PDB entry 7ZHJ | electron microscopy, 3.53 A resolution | chains I and Q of the 33 polymer chains in the assembly

== Chain I ==
Protein: Minor tail protein
Source organism: Escherichia phage T5
Reference sequence: Q6QGE3 (TAIL1_BPT5); residues 1-298 here = UniProt positions 1-298
Amino-acid sequence (298 residues; row label = number of the first residue in the row):
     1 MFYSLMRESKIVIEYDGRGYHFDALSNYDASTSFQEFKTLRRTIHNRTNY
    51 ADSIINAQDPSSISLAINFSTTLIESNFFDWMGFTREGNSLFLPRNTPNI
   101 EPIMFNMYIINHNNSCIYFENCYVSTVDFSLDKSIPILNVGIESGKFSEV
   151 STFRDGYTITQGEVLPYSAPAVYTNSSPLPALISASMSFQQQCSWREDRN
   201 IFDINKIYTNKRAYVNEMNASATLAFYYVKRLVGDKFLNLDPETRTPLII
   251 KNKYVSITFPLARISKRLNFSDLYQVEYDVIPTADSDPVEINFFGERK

== Chain Q ==
Protein: L-shaped tail fiber protein p132
Source organism: Escherichia phage T5
Reference sequence: Q7Y5D9 (FIBL2_BPT5); numbering as in UniProt (aligned over 1-140)
Amino-acid sequence (140 residues; row label = number of the first residue in the row):
     1 MSTENRVIDLVVDENVPYGLLMQFMDVDDSVYPSTSKPVDLTDFSLRGSI
    51 KSSLEDGAETVASFTTAIVDAAQGVASISLPVSAVTTIASKASKERDRYN
   101 PRQRLAGYYDVIITRTAVGSAASSFRIMEGKVYISDGVTQ

== Chain I / chain Q interface ==
Contacting residue pairs (31):
  Ser-9(I) with Tyr-99(Q)
  Lys-10(I) with Tyr-99(Q)
  Arg-18(I) with Glu-4(Q), hydrogen bond (side chain-backbone); Asn-5(Q), hydrogen bond; Val-7(Q); Ile-8(Q)
  Tyr-20(I) with Glu-4(Q)
  Thr-72(I) with Glu-4(Q)
  Ile-74(I) with Glu-4(Q)
  Asn-77(I) with Glu-4(Q), hydrogen bond
  Asp-80(I) with Met-1(Q)
  Arg-86(I) with Met-1(Q)
  Ile-110(I) with Tyr-99(Q), hydrophobic
  Asn-111(I) with Tyr-99(Q)
  His-112(I) with Tyr-99(Q)
  Asn-114(I) with Tyr-99(Q); Asn-100(Q); Pro-101(Q)
  Phe-153(I) with Tyr-99(Q)
  Asp-155(I) with Asp-9(Q); Gln-103(Q)
  Tyr-157(I) with Asp-9(Q), hydrogen bond (backbone-side chain); Asp-97(Q), hydrogen bond; Gln-103(Q), hydrogen bond; Tyr-133(Q)
  Thr-158(I) with Val-7(Q); Asp-9(Q), hydrogen bond; Gly-130(Q); Lys-131(Q)
  Ile-159(I) with Glu-4(Q); Val-7(Q), hydrophobic
Other interface residues (no listed pair), chain I (21 interface residues in all): Leu-73, Asn-113, Gly-156
Other interface residues (no listed pair), chain Q (15 interface residues in all): Arg-98

== In short ==
Chain I and chain Q form an interface of 21 and 15 residues respectively, with 7 hydrogen bonds. Polar pairs
include Arg-18(I)/Glu-4(Q), Arg-18(I)/Asn-5(Q) and Asn-77(I)/Glu-4(Q).
Chain I is Minor tail protein and chain Q is L-shaped tail fiber protein p132, both from Escherichia phage T5;
the structure, Tail tip of siphophage T5 : tip proteins, was determined by electron microscopy, deposited
together with 7QG9, 7ZN2, 7ZN4, 7ZQB and 7ZQP.
